Entry 3STA (X-ray diffraction, 2.28 A resolution); this record covers chains B and T of the 14 polymer chains in the assembly.

[Chain B (and T)]
Protein: ATP-dependent Clp protease proteolytic subunit
Organism: staphylococcus aureus
Notes: EC 3.4.21.92; chain T of this document is another copy of the same molecule, construct and numbering; everything in this record applies to it too
UniProt: P63786 (CLPP_STAAW); residue numbers follow UniProt; this construct covers 1-195
Sequence (197 residues; row label = number of the first residue in the row; numbers below 1 keep their minus sign (Gly-1 is residue -1)):
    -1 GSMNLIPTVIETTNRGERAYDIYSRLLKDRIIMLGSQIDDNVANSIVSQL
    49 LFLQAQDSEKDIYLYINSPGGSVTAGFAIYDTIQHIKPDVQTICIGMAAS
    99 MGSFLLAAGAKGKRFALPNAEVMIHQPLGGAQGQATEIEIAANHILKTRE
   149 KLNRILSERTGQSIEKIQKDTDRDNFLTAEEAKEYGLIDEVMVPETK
Not modelled in the structure: -1 to 3, 10-16, 193-195 (chain T: -1 to 3, 11-13, 193-195)
Differences from the reference sequence: expression tag (-1 to 0)
Curated features (UniProtKB/Swiss-Prot):
  - active site: Ser98 (Nucleophile), His123
From the paper describing this entry:
  - catalytic residues: Ser98, His123, Asp172

[Chain B / chain T interface]
Residue-residue contacts (42; chain B residue first):
  Gln124(B) - Gln132(T)
  Gln124(B) - Ala133(T)  hydrogen bond (side chain-backbone)
  Gln124(B) - Thr134(T)  hydrogen bond (side chain-backbone)
  Pro125(B) - Gln132(T)
  Pro125(B) - Ala133(T)  hydrogen bond (backbone-backbone)
  Leu126(B) - Gly131(T)
  Leu126(B) - Gln132(T)
  Gly127(B) - Gln130(T)
  Gly127(B) - Gly131(T)  hydrogen bond (backbone-backbone)
  Gly127(B) - Ile136(T)
  Gly128(B) - Ala129(T)
  Gly128(B) - Ile136(T)
  Ala129(B) - Gly128(T)
  Ala129(B) - Ala129(T)  hydrogen bond (backbone-backbone)
  Gln130(B) - Gly127(T)
  Gln130(B) - Gly128(T)
  Gln130(B) - Ala129(T)
  Gln130(B) - Gln130(T)
  Gly131(B) - Leu126(T)
  Gly131(B) - Gly127(T)  hydrogen bond (backbone-backbone)
  Gln132(B) - Gln124(T)
  Gln132(B) - Pro125(T)
  Gln132(B) - Leu126(T)
  Gln132(B) - Asp170(T)  hydrogen bond (side chain-backbone)
  Gln132(B) - Arg171(T)
  Ala133(B) - Gln124(T)  hydrogen bond (backbone-side chain)
  Ala133(B) - Pro125(T)  hydrogen bond (backbone-backbone)
  Ala133(B) - Leu144(T)
  Thr134(B) - Gln124(T)  hydrogen bond
  Thr134(B) - Arg147(T)
  Ile136(B) - Gly127(T)
  Ile136(B) - Gly128(T)
  Ile136(B) - Ala140(T)  hydrophobic
  Ile136(B) - Ile143(T)  hydrophobic
  Glu137(B) - Leu144(T)
  Ala140(B) - Ile136(T)  hydrophobic
  Ala140(B) - Ala140(T)  hydrophobic
  Ile143(B) - Ile136(T)  hydrophobic
  Leu144(B) - Ala133(T)
  Leu144(B) - Glu137(T)
  Arg147(B) - Thr134(T)
  Asp170(B) - Gln132(T)  hydrogen bond (backbone-side chain)
Interface residues without a listed pair, chain B (20 interface residues in all): Arg171, Asp172

[In short]
20 residues of chain B face 19 of chain T across their interface, with 11 hydrogen bonds. Polar pairs include
Gln124(B)-Ala133(T), Gln124(B)-Thr134(T) and Gln132(B)-Asp170(T). UniProt lists active-site residues Ser98(B)
and His123(B) on chain B. From the paper: catalytic residues Ser98(B), His123(B) and Asp172(B).
Both chains are ATP-dependent Clp protease proteolytic subunit (staphylococcus aureus). Entry 3STA (Crystal
structure of ClpP in tetradecameric form from Staphylococcus aureus) was determined by X-ray diffraction
together with 3ST9 from the same study.
